PDB entry 5H74 | X-ray diffraction, 2.60 A resolution | chains D and E of the 6 polymer chains in the assembly

Chain D:
Protein: Tubulin beta-2B chain
From: Bos taurus
Reference sequence: Q6B856 (TBB2B_BOVIN); residue numbers follow UniProt; this construct covers 1-445
Sequence (445 residues; row label = number of the first residue in the row):
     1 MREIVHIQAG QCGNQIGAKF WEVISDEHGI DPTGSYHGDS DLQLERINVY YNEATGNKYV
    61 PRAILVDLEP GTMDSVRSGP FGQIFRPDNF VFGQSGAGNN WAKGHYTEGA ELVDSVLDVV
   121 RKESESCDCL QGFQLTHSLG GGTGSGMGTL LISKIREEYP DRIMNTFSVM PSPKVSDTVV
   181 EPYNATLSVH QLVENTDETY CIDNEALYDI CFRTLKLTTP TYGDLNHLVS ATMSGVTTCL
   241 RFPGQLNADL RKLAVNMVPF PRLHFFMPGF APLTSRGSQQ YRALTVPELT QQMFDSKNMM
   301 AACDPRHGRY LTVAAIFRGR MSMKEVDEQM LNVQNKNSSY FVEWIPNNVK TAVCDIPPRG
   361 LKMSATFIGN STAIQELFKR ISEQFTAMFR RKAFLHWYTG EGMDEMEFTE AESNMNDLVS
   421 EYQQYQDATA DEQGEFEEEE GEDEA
Not modelled in the structure: 277-283, 432-445
Bound ions: Mg2+: Glu69 (together with GTP)
Small-molecule neighbours:
  - 7LG ((2S,4R)-4-[[2-[(1R,3R)-1-acetyloxy-3-[hexyl-[(2S,3S)-3-methyl-2-[[(2R)-1-methylpiperidin-2-yl]carbonylamino]pentanoyl]amino]-4-methyl-pentyl]-1,3-thiazol-4-yl]carbonylamino]-5-(4-fluorophenyl)-2-methyl-pentanoic acid): Gln11, Gln15, Pro173, Lys174, Val175, Ser176, Asp177, Tyr208, Thr219, Pro220, Thr221, Tyr222, Gly223, Leu225, Arg276
  - GTP (guanosine-5'-triphosphate): Gly10, Gln11, Cys12, Gln15, Ile16, Asp67, Glu69, Ala97, Gly98, Asn99, Ser138, Gly140, Gly141, Gly142, Thr143, Gly144, Ser145, Val169, Pro171, Val175, Ser176, Glu181, Asn204, Leu207, Tyr222, Leu225, Asn226
Curated features (UniProtKB/Swiss-Prot):
  - motif: Met1 to Ile4 (MREI motif)
  - binding site (GTP): Gln11, Glu69, Ser138, Gly142, Thr143, Gly144, Asn204, Asn226
  - binding site (Mg(2+)): Glu69
  - modified residue: Ser40 (Phosphoserine), Thr55 (Phosphothreonine), Lys58 (N6-acetyllysine), Ser172 (Phosphoserine), Thr285 (Phosphothreonine), Thr290 (Phosphothreonine), Arg318 (Omega-N-methylarginine), Glu438 (5-glutamyl polyglutamate)
  - cross-link (Glycyl lysine isopeptide (Lys-Gly)): Lys58 (interchain with G-Cter in ubiquitin), Lys324 (interchain with G-Cter in ubiquitin)

Chain E:
Protein: Stathmin-4
From: Rattus norvegicus
Reference sequence: P63043 (STMN4_RAT); residues 5-145 here correspond to UniProt positions 49-189 (UniProt number = residue number + 44)
Sequence (143 residues; row label = number of the first residue in the row):
     3 MADMEVIELN KCTSGQSFEV ILKPPSFDGV PEFNASLPRR RDPSLEEIQK KLEAAEERRK
    63 YQEAELLKHL AEKREHEREV IQKAIEENNN FIKMAKEKLA QKMESNKENR EAHLAAMLER
   123 LQEKDKHAEE VRKNKELKEE ASR
Not modelled in the structure: 3-5, 29-43, 142-145
Construct notes: initiating methionine (3); expression tag (4)
Curated features (UniProtKB/Swiss-Prot):
  - modified residue: Ser46 (Phosphoserine)

How chain D and chain E interact:
Residue-residue contacts (24; chain D residue first):
  Tyr106(D) - His129(E)
  Tyr106(D) - Ala130(E)  hydrophobic
  Tyr106(D) - Val133(E)  hydrophobic
  Tyr106(D) - Arg134(E)  hydrogen bond (backbone-side chain)
  Thr107(D) - Lys137(E)
  Ala110(D) - Arg134(E)
  Ser153(D) - Leu123(E)
  Lys154(D) - Asp127(E)  salt bridge
  Arg156(D) - Leu120(E)
  Glu157(D) - Leu120(E)
  Glu157(D) - Leu123(E)
  Glu157(D) - Gln124(E)
  Glu157(D) - Asp127(E)
  Pro160(D) - Met119(E)
  Gln191(D) - Lys126(E)  hydrogen bond
  Asn195(D) - Leu123(E)
  Asn195(D) - Lys126(E)
  Thr399(D) - Lys140(E)  hydrogen bond (backbone-side chain)
  Gly400(D) - Lys137(E)
  Glu401(D) - Val133(E)
  Glu401(D) - Lys137(E)  salt bridge
  Gly402(D) - Val133(E)
  Gly402(D) - Asn136(E)
  Glu407(D) - His129(E)  salt bridge
Other interface residues (no listed pair), chain D (17 interface residues in all): Asp161, Met403
Other interface residues (no listed pair), chain E (15 interface residues in all): Arg112, Leu116

Overview:
17 residues of chain D face 15 of chain E across their interface, with 3 hydrogen bonds and 3 salt bridges.
Polar contacts include Lys154(D)-Asp127(E), Glu401(D)-Lys137(E) and Glu407(D)-His129(E). Ligands of chain D:
GTP and compound 7LG.
Here chain D is Tubulin beta-2B chain (Bos taurus) and chain E is Stathmin-4 (Rattus norvegicus). Entry 5H74
(Crystal structure of T2R-TTL-14b complex) was determined by X-ray diffraction.
